9FFS - chains B and C of the 6 polymer chains in the assembly; structure by electron microscopy, 3.20 A resolution.

== Chain B (and C) ==
Molecule: Gamma-aminobutyric acid receptor subunit beta-3
Source organism: Homo sapiens
Notes: chain C of this document is another copy of the same molecule, construct and numbering; everything in this record applies to it too
UniProt: P28472 (GBRB3_HUMAN); residues 1-448 here correspond to UniProt positions 26-473 (UniProt number = residue number + 25)
Amino-acid sequence (395 residues; each row starts with the number of its first residue; note: 107 numbers in that range are skipped by the numbering (no residue carries them; nothing is unmodelled there); numbers below 1 keep their minus sign (Met-53 is residue -53)):
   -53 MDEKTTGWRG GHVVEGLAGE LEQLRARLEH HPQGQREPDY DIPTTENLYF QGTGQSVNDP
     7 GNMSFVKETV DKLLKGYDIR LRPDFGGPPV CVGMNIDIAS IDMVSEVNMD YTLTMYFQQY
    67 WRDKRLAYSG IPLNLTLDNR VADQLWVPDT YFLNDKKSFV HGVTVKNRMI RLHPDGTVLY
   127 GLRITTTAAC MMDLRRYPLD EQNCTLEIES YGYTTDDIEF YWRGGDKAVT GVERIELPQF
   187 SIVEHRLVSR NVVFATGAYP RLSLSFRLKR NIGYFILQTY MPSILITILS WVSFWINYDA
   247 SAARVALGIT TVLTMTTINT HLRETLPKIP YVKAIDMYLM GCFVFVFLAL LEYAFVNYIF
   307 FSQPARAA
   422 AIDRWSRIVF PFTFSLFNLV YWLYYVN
Disordered / not traced: -53 to 7, 448
Sequence notes: initiating methionine (-53); expression tag (-52 to 0); linker (308-314)
Swiss-Prot annotation at these positions:
  - binding site (benzamidine): Asp95 to Tyr97, Glu155 to Tyr157, Phe200
  - binding site (4-aminobutanoate): Tyr97, Glu155, Tyr157, Thr202
  - binding site (histamine): Tyr97, Ser156, Tyr157, Thr202
  - glycosylation (N-linked (GlcNAc...) asparagine): Asn8, Asn80, Asn149
Disulfides: Cys136-Cys150
Covalent attachments: N-acetylglucosamine (NAG) linked to Asn80; glycan linked to Asn149
Small-molecule neighbours: gamma-amino-butanoic acid (ABU): Tyr97, Glu155, Ser156, Tyr157, Phe200, Thr202, Tyr205

== How chain B and chain C interact ==
Residue-residue contacts (58; chain B residue first):
  Met9(B) - Leu27(C)
  Met9(B) - Arg28(C)
  Met9(B) - Phe31(C)
  Met9(B) - Arg71(C)
  Val12(B) - Phe31(C)  hydrophobic
  Lys13(B) - Gly22(C)
  Lys13(B) - Asp24(C)
  Val16(B) - Arg26(C)
  Asp17(B) - Arg26(C)  salt bridge
  Leu20(B) - Arg26(C)
  Asp48(B) - Lys102(C)
  Tyr62(B) - Tyr97(C)  hydrogen bond
  Tyr62(B) - Leu99(C)
  Tyr62(B) - Tyr157(C)  hydrophobic
  Leu81(B) - Phe31(C)  hydrophobic
  Thr82(B) - Gly158(C)
  Thr82(B) - Tyr159(C)
  Leu83(B) - Arg26(C)
  Asp84(B) - Ile25(C)
  Asp84(B) - Arg26(C)
  Asp84(B) - Tyr159(C)
  Arg86(B) - Ile25(C)
  Arg86(B) - Asp89(C)  hydrogen bond (side chain-backbone)
  Arg86(B) - Leu91(C)  hydrogen bond (side chain-backbone)
  Val87(B) - Arg26(C)
  Phe105(B) - Lys102(C)
  Phe105(B) - Lys103(C)
  His107(B) - Asp101(C)  salt bridge
  His107(B) - Lys102(C)
  Val109(B) - Thr96(C)
  Val109(B) - Tyr97(C)
  Val109(B) - Phe98(C)  hydrophobic
  Val109(B) - Ser104(C)
  Val109(B) - Phe105(C)
  Val109(B) - Ile130(C)  hydrophobic
  Thr110(B) - Thr96(C)  hydrogen bond (side chain-backbone)
  Thr110(B) - Leu128(C)
  Val111(B) - Asp95(C)
  Asn113(B) - Tyr97(C)
  Asn113(B) - Tyr157(C)
  Arg114(B) - Tyr157(C)
  Met115(B) - Tyr157(C)  hydrophobic
  Arg117(B) - Gly158(C)  hydrogen bond (side chain-backbone)
  Arg117(B) - Thr202(C)
  Arg117(B) - Tyr205(C)
  Gly127(B) - Tyr157(C)
  Leu128(B) - Tyr157(C)  hydrogen bond (backbone-side chain)
  Arg129(B) - Tyr97(C)
  Arg129(B) - Phe98(C)  hydrogen bond (side chain-backbone)
  Arg129(B) - Leu99(C)
  Arg129(B) - Asp101(C)  salt bridge
  Arg129(B) - Tyr157(C)  hydrogen bond (backbone-side chain)
  Pro184(B) - Pro276(C)
  Tyr220(B) - Ile275(C)
  Leu223(B) - Val278(C)  hydrophobic
  Trp241(B) - Tyr304(C)  hydrogen bond (backbone-side chain)
  Ile242(B) - Tyr304(C)  hydrophobic
  Thr256(B) - Ile255(C)
Interface residues without a listed pair, chain B (40 interface residues in all): Glu182, Gln185, Leu231, Leu235, Asn243, Ala249, Ala252, His267
Interface residues without a listed pair, chain C (46 interface residues in all): Asp30, Phe63, Ala88, Trp92, Val93, Pro94, Val106, Met137, Thr160, Val251, Arg269, Lys274, Phe293, Asn303

== Summary ==
40 residues of chain B and 46 residues of chain C are in contact, with 9 hydrogen bonds and 3 salt bridges.
Polar contacts include Asp17(B)-Arg26(C), His107(B)-Asp101(C) and Arg129(B)-Asp101(C). Chain B binds
gamma-amino-butanoic acid. Covalently linked N-acetylglucosamine: at Asn80(B).
Both chains are Gamma-aminobutyric acid receptor subunit beta-3 (Homo sapiens). Entry 9FFS (Cryo-EM structure
of the alpha1beta3 GABA(A) receptor in complex with GABA and Mb25 in the short-lived ...) was determined by
electron microscopy.
